Entry 8EAL (electron microscopy, 2.34 A resolution); this record covers chains E and X of the 7 polymer chains in the assembly.

# Chain E
Protein: Minichromosome maintenance protein MCM
Source organism: Saccharolobus solfataricus P2
Notes: EC 3.6.4.12
UniProtKB: Q9UXG1 (MCM_SACS2); numbering as in UniProt; present here: 2-265, 269-612
Sequence (610 residues; row label = number of the first residue in the row; note: 3 numbers in that range are skipped by the numbering (no residue carries them; nothing is unmodelled there); numbering starts at 0):
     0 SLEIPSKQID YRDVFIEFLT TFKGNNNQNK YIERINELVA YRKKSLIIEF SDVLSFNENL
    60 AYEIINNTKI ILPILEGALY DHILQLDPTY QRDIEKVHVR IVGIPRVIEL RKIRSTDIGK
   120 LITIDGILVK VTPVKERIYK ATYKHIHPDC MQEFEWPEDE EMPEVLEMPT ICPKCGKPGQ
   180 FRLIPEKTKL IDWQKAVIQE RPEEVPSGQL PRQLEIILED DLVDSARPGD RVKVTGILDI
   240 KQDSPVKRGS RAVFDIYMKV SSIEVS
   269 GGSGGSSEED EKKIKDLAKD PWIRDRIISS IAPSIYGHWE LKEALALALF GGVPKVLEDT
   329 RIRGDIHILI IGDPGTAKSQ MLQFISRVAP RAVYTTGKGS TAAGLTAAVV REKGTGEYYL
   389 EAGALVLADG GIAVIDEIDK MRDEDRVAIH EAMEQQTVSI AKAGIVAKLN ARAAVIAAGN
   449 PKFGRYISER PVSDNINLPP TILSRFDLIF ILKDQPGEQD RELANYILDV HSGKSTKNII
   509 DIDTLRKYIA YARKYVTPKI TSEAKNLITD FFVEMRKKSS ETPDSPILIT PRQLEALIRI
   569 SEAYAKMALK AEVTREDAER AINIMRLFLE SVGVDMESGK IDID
Unresolved in the structure: 0-6, 269-274, 605-612
Construct notes: expression tag (0-1); conflict Gly269 (Leu in Q9UXG1), Gly270 (Asp in Q9UXG1), Ser271 (Glu in Q9UXG1), Gly272 (Val in Q9UXG1), Gly273 (Ile in Q9UXG1), Ser274 (Ile in Q9UXG1)
Bound ions: Zn2+: His144, Cys149, Cys171, Cys174; Mg2+: Ser347 (together with 08T)
Small-molecule neighbours:
  - 08T ([[[(2R,3S,4R,5R)-5-(6-aminopurin-9-yl)-3,4-bis(oxidanyl)oxolan-2-yl]methoxy-oxidanyl-phosphoryl]oxy-oxidanyl-phosphoryl]oxy-tris(fluoranyl)beryllium), molecule 1: Ser302, Ile303, Tyr304, Asp341, Pro342, Gly343, Thr344, Ala345, Lys346, Ser347, Gln348, Glu405, Asn448, Leu491, Ile495
  - 08T, molecule 2: Glu422, Gln423, Thr469, Arg473, Pro559, Arg560, Glu563
Curated features (UniProtKB/Swiss-Prot):
  - motif: Ser472 to Asp475 (Arginine finger)
  - binding site (ATP): Gly340 to Ser347
  - mutagenesis: Leu189 (L189D: Predominantly monomeric and loss of helicase activity; when associated with R-191), Asp191 (D191R: Predominantly monomeric and loss of helicase activity; when associated with D-189), Glu202 to Val204 (Loss of helicase activity), Phe318 (F318A: No effect on helicase and ATPase activity), Glu326 to Asp327 (Impairs helicase activity; when associated with A-329), Arg329 (R329A: Impairs helicase activity; when associated with 326-A-A-327), Arg331 (R331A: Loss of helicase and ATPase activity), Lys346 (K346A: Loss of helicase and ATPase activity; K346A: Sharp decrease in ATPase activity. Almost devoid of helicase activity), Arg359 (R359A: Loss of helicase and reduction of ATPase activity), Lys366 (K366E: Loss of helicase and reduction of ATPase activity), Thr374 (T374E: Reduction of helicase and gain of ATPase activity), Asp404 (D404A: Loss of helicase and ATPase activity), 9 further mutagenesis entries in UniProt
Reported in the primary citation:
  - binding site for the 12-nt DNA strand (chain X): Thr369, Val377, Lys430, Ala431
  - catalytic residues: Glu405 (citing earlier work)
  - binding site for 08T: Tyr304, Gly343 to Gln348, Gln423, Asn448, Arg473, Arg560, Glu563

# Chain X
Molecule: 12-nt DNA strand
Sequence (12 nucleotides; numbered 1 to 12; the number before each row is that of its first residue):
     1 TTTTTTTTTT TT
Unresolved in the structure: 12

# Chain E / chain X interface
Contacting residue pairs (10):
  Thr369(E) with DT11(X), hydrogen bond to the phosphate
  Ala371(E) with DT10(X), phosphate contact; DT11(X), phosphate contact
  Ala376(E) with DT10(X), phosphate contact
  Val377(E) with DT9(X), phosphate contact; DT10(X), hydrogen bond to the phosphate
  Lys430(E) with DT9(X), phosphate contact; DT10(X), salt bridge to the phosphate
  Ala431(E) with DT8(X), phosphate contact; DT9(X), hydrogen bond to the phosphate
Interface residues without a listed pair, chain E (8 interface residues in all): Gly372, Ala375

# In short
8 residues of chain E and 4 residues of chain X are in contact, with 3 hydrogen bonds and 1 salt bridge. Among
the polar pairs are Thr369(E)-DT11(X), Val377(E)-DT10(X) and Ala431(E)-DT9(X). Chain E binds compound 08T.
From the paper: the catalytic residue Glu405(E); a binding site for 08T at Tyr304(E), Gly343(E) and Gln423(E)
among others.
Chain E is Minichromosome maintenance protein MCM (Saccharolobus solfataricus P2) and chain X is a 12-nt DNA
strand; the structure, SsoMCM hexamer bound to Mg/ADP-BeFx and DNA. Class 1. Merged particles from datasets
with 3 different ..., was determined by electron microscopy, deposited together with 8EAF, 8EAG, 8EAH, 8EAJ,
8EAK and 8EAM.
